Entry 3PUY (X-ray diffraction, 3.10 A resolution); this record covers chains A and B of the 5 polymer chains in the assembly.

Chain A (and B):
Name: Fused maltose transport subunit, ATP-binding component of ABC superfamily; regulatory protein
Source organism: Escherichia coli
Notes: chain B of this document is another copy of the same molecule, construct and numbering; everything in this record applies to it too
UniProtKB: B1XC34 (B1XC34_ECODH); residues 1-371 here = UniProt positions 1-371
Sequence (381 residues; row label = number of the first residue in the row):
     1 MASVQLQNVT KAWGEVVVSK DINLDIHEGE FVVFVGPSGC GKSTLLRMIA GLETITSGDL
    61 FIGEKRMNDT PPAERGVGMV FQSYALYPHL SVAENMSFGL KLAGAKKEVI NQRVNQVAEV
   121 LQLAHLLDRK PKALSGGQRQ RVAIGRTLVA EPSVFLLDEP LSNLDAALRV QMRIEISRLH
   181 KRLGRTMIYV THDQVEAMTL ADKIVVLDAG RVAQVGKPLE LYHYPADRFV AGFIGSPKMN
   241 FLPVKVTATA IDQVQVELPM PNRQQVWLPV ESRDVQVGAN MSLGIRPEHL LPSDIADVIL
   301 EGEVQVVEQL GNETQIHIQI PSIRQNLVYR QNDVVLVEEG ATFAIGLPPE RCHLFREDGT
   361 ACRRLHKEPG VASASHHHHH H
Unresolved in the structure: 1, 373-381 (chain B: 1, 246-247, 272-279, 370-381)
Differences from the reference sequence: expression tag (372-381)
Ion coordination: Mg2+: Ser43, Gln82 (together with AMP-PNP)
Ligand contacts:
  - AMP-PNP (ANP; phosphoaminophosphonic acid-adenylate ester), molecule 1: Trp13, Val18, Pro37, Ser38, Gly39, Cys40, Gly41, Lys42, Ser43, Thr44, Gln82, Glu159, His192
  - AMP-PNP (ANP), molecule 2: Leu126, Arg129, Lys132, Ala133, Leu134, Ser135, Gly136, Gly137, Gln138, Asn163

Chain A / chain B interface:
Residue-residue contacts - 65 pairs, chain A then chain B:
  Ser38(A) with Ser135(B); Gly137(B); Gln138(B); Arg141(B), hydrogen bond; Asp165(B), hydrogen bond (backbone-side chain)
  Gly39(A) with Ser135(B); Gln138(B)
  Gln82(A) with Gly136(B); Asn163(B)
  Ser135(A) with Ser38(B)
  Gly136(A) with Gln82(B)
  Gly137(A) with Ser38(B)
  Gln138(A) with Ser38(B); Gly39(B)
  Arg141(A) with Ser38(B), hydrogen bond
  Glu159(A) with Asn163(B), hydrogen bond
  Ser162(A) with Ser162(B); Asn163(B)
  Asn163(A) with Gln82(B); Glu159(B), hydrogen bond; Ser162(B); His192(B)
  Leu164(A) with His192(B)
  Asp165(A) with Pro37(B); Ser38(B), hydrogen bond (side chain-backbone); His192(B), hydrogen bond (backbone-side chain); Phe233(B)
  Ala166(A) with Ser236(B)
  Arg169(A) with His192(B)
  Arg173(A) with Glu308(B), salt bridge
  His192(A) with Asn163(B); Leu164(B); Asp165(B)
  Gln194(A) with Ala166(B)
  Met198(A) with Gln309(B); Leu310(B); Gly311(B)
  Thr199(A) with Glu308(B); Leu310(B)
  Leu219(A) with Gln309(B)
  Tyr222(A) with Gly311(B), hydrogen bond (side chain-backbone); Asn312(B), hydrogen bond (side chain-backbone)
  His223(A) with Val334(B)
  Phe233(A) with Asp165(B)
  Ser236(A) with Ala166(B)
  Glu288(A) with Asn312(B)
  Glu308(A) with Arg173(B), salt bridge; Thr199(B)
  Gln309(A) with Met198(B); Leu219(B)
  Leu310(A) with Val195(B), hydrophobic; Met198(B)
  Gly311(A) with Tyr222(B)
  Asn312(A) with Tyr222(B), hydrogen bond (backbone-side chain); Glu288(B); Arg330(B)
  Arg330(A) with Asn312(B)
  Asp333(A) with Arg351(B), salt bridge
  Val334(A) with His223(B); Pro369(B), hydrophobic
  Leu336(A) with Pro369(B), hydrophobic
  Arg351(A) with Asp333(B), salt bridge
  Pro369(A) with Val334(B); Leu336(B), hydrophobic
  Gly370(A) with Leu336(B)
Other interface residues (no listed pair), chain A (47 interface residues in all): Gly36, Pro37, Ala167, Leu168, Ile174, Asp193, Val195, Lys238, His289
Other interface residues (no listed pair), chain B (44 interface residues in all): Gly36, Ala167, Leu168, Arg169, Ile174, Gln194, Gly232

In short:
47 residues of chain A face 44 of chain B across their interface, with 10 hydrogen bonds and 4 salt bridges.
Polar pairs include Arg173(A)-Glu308(B), Asp333(A)-Arg351(B) and Ser38(A)-Arg141(B). Bound to chain A:
AMP-PNP. The Mg2+ site is built by Ser43(A) and Gln82(A).
Both chains are Fused maltose transport subunit, ATP-binding component of ABC superfamily; regulatory protein
(Escherichia coli). Entry 3PUY (Crystal Structure of an outward-facing MBP-Maltose transporter complex bound
to AMP-PNP after crystal soaking of the ...) was determined by X-ray diffraction (same publication as 3PUZ and
3PV0).
